8VAL - chains D and G of the 9 polymer chains in the assembly; structure by electron microscopy, 3.70 A resolution.

# Chain D
Molecule: DNA polymerase III subunit tau
Source organism: Escherichia coli
Notes: EC 2.7.7.7
UniProt: P06710 (DPO3X_ECOLI); residue numbers follow UniProt; this construct covers 1-373
Amino-acid sequence (376 residues; row label = number of the first residue in the row; numbers below 1 keep their minus sign (Gly-2 is residue -2)):
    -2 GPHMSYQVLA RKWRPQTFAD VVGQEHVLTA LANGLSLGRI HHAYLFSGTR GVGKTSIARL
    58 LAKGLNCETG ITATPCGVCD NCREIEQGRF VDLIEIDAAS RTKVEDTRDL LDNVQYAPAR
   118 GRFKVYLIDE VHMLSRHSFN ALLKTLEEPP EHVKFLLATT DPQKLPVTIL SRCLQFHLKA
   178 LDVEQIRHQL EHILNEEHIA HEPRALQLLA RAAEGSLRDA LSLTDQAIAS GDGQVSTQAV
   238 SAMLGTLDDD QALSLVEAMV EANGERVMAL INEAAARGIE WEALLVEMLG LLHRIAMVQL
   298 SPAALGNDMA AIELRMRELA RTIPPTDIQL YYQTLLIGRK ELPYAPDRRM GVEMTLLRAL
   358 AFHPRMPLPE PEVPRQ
Disordered / not traced: 364-373
Sequence notes: expression tag (-2 to 0)
Metal / ion sites: Mg2+: Thr52 (together with ADP); Zn2+: Cys64, Cys73, Cys76, Cys79
Residues lining bound ligands:
  - ADP (adenosine-5'-diphosphate): Leu6, Ala7, Trp10, Arg11, Pro12, Asp17, Val18, Val19, Gln21, Arg47, Gly48, Val49, Gly50, Lys51, Thr52, Ser53, Gln186, Leu214, Arg215, Leu218
  - beryllium trifluoride (BEF): Gly45, Arg47, Gly48, Lys51, Thr52, Glu127, Thr156, Thr157, Arg215
UniProt features mapped onto this chain:
  - binding site (ATP): Gly45 to Thr52
  - binding site (Zn(2+)): Cys64, Cys73, Cys76, Cys79
  - mutagenesis: Gly118 (G118D: In dnaX2016(Ts); present in both isoforms, unable to grow at 42 degrees Celsius)
What the authors report for this chain:
  - catalytic residues: Glu127 (citing earlier work)
  - mutagenesis - K141A: decreased catalytic activity

# Chain G
Molecule: Beta sliding clamp
Source organism: Escherichia coli
UniProt: P0A988 (DPO3B_ECOLI); numbering as in UniProt (aligned over 1-366)
Amino-acid sequence (369 residues; each row starts with the number of its first residue; numbers below 1 keep their minus sign (Gly-2 is residue -2)):
    -2 GPHMKFTVER EHLLKPLQQV SGPLGGRPTL PILGNLLLQV ADGTLSLTGT DLEMEMVARV
    58 ALVQPHEPGA TTVPARKFFD ICRGLPEGAE IAVQLEGERM LVRSGRSRFS LSTLPAADFP
   118 NLDDWQSEVE FTLPQATMKR LIEATQFSMA HQDVRYYLNG MLFETEGEEL RTVATDGHRL
   178 AVCSMPIGQS LPSHSVIVPR KGVIELMRML DGGDNPLRVQ IGSNNIRAHV GDFIFTSKLV
   238 DGRFPDYRRV LPKNPDKHLE AGCDLLKQAF ARAAILSNEK FRGVRLYVSE NQLKITANNP
   298 EQEEAEEILD VTYSGAEMEI GFNVSYVLDV LNALKCENVR MMLTDSVSSV QIEDAASQSA
   358 AYVVMPMRL
Sequence notes: expression tag (-2 to 0)
UniProt features mapped onto this chain:
  - binding site (DNA): Arg24, Arg73, Gln149, Tyr153, Tyr154
  - mutagenesis: Arg24 (R24A: Mild defect in DNA replication, impaired loading of clamp on DNA, polymerase speed is wild-type. More severe replication defect and very poor clamp loading; when associated with A-149), Gly66 (G66E: In dnaN159; a temperature- and UV-sensitive mutation, displays altered DNA polymerase usage, chronically induced SOS response; when associated with A-174), Ala133 (A133T: Reduction of synthesis of beta*, probably due to mutation of its promoter), Met135 (M135L: 3-fold reduction of synthesis of beta*, probably due to loss of its start codon), Met146 (M146L: No effect on synthesis of beta*), Gln149 (Q149A: Mild defect in DNA replication, impaired loading of clamp on DNA, polymerase speed is wild-type. More severe replication defect and very poor clamp loading; when associated with A-24), Tyr153 to Tyr154 (Very poor loading of clamp on DNA, polymerase speed is wild-type), Gly174 (G174A: In dnaN159; a temperature- and UV-sensitive mutation, displays altered DNA polymerase usage, chronically induced SOS response; when associated with A-66), Gln265 to Leu366 (In dnaN806; temperature sensitive), Ile272 to Leu273 (Monomeric in solution, binds very tightly to subunit delta (holA). The monomer binds tightly to linear and circular DNA. Cannot bind both Pol III and IV simultaneously)

# Interface between chain D and chain G
Pairs across the interface (34; chain D residue first):
  His0(D) with Arg240(G)
  Asp77(D) with Arg246(G), salt bridge
  Gln84(D) with Arg240(G), hydrogen bond
  Gly85(D) with Tyr154(G)
  Arg86(D) with Tyr154(G); Arg240(G); Phe241(G); Pro242(G)
  Phe87(D) with Tyr154(G), hydrogen bond (backbone-side chain)
  Val88(D) with Arg152(G), hydrogen bond (backbone-side chain); Pro242(G), hydrophobic
  Ile91(D) with Arg152(G)
  Glu92(D) with Val151(G)
  Ile93(D) with Val151(G), hydrophobic
  Arg98(D) with Gln149(G); Val151(G)
  Leu107(D) with Asp150(G); Val151(G), hydrophobic
  Asn110(D) with His175(G), hydrogen bond
  Gln112(D) with Met364(G); Arg365(G), hydrogen bond (backbone-backbone); Leu366(G)
  Tyr113(D) with His175(G); Asn320(G); Tyr323(G), hydrogen bond; Met362(G); Pro363(G)
  Ala114(D) with Pro363(G), hydrogen bond (backbone-backbone); Arg365(G)
  Pro115(D) with Arg365(G)
  Ala116(D) with Met362(G), hydrophobic
  Arg117(D) with Arg246(G)
  Lys121(D) with His175(G)
  His149(D) with Arg365(G)
Also at the interface, not in a pair above, chain D (25 interface residues in all): Glu81, Asp109, Pro147, Glu148
Also at the interface, not in a pair above, chain G (21 interface residues in all): Leu155, Gly174, Asp243, Phe278

# Overview
25 residues of chain D face 21 of chain G across their interface; the contacts include 7 hydrogen bonds and 1
salt bridge. Polar pairs include Asp77(D)-Arg246(G), Gln84(D)-Arg240(G) and Phe87(D)-Tyr154(G). Ligands of
chain D: ADP and beryllium trifluoride. The paper reports the catalytic residue Glu127(D); K141A of chain D
reduces catalytic activity.
Chain D is DNA polymerase III subunit tau and chain G is Beta sliding clamp, both from Escherichia coli; the
structure, Structure of the E. coli clamp loader bound to the beta clamp in a Open-DNAp/t conformation, was
determined by electron microscopy, deposited together with 8VAM, 8VAN, 8VAP, 8VAQ, 8VAR, 8VAS and 8VAT.
